Entry 9KCH (electron microscopy, 4.19 A resolution (low resolution: residue-level contacts below are approximate; hydrogen-bond / salt-bridge calls are withheld)); this record covers chains C and F of the 8 polymer chains in the assembly.

# Chain C
Name: Tol-Pal system protein TolQ
Organism: Escherichia coli K-12
Reference sequence: P0ABU9 (TOLQ_ECOLI); residue numbers follow UniProt; this construct covers 1-230
Sequence (230 residues; row label = number of the first residue in the row):
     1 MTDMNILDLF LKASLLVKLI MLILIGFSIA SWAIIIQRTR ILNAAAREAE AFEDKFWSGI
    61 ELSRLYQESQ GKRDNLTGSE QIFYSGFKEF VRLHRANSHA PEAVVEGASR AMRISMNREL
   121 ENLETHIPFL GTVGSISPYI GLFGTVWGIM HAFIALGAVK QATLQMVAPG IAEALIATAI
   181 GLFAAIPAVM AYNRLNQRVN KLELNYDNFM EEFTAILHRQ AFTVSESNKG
Disordered / not traced: 1-6, 225-230

# Chain F
Name: Tol-Pal system protein TolR
Organism: Escherichia coli K-12
Reference sequence: P0ABV6 (TOLR_ECOLI); residue numbers follow UniProt; this construct covers 1-142
Sequence (152 residues; each row starts with the number of its first residue):
     1 MARARGRGRR DLKSEINIVP LLDVLLVLLL IFMATAPIIT QSVEVDLPDA TESQAVSSND
    61 NPPVIVEVSG IGQYTVVVEK DRLERLPPEQ VVAEVSSRFK ANPKTVFLIG GAKDVPYDEI
   121 IKALNLLHSA GVKSVGLMTQ PILEHHHHHH HH
Disordered / not traced: 1-13, 35-152
Construct notes: expression tag (143-152)

# Chain C / chain F interface
Pairs across the interface (10):
  Pro-138(C) / Ile-18(F)
  Tyr-139(C) / Asn-17(F)
  Tyr-139(C) / Pro-20(F)
  Leu-142(C) / Pro-20(F)
  Leu-142(C) / Leu-21(F)
  Phe-153(C) / Ile-31(F)
  Ile-171(C) / Leu-28(F)
  Ala-185(C) / Ile-16(F)
  Val-189(C) / Ser-14(F)
  Asn-193(C) / Ser-14(F)
Interface residues without a listed pair, chain C (12 interface residues in all): Thr-145, Ile-149, Leu-164, Val-167
Interface residues without a listed pair, chain F (11 interface residues in all): Val-24, Val-27, Phe-32

# Summary
The interface between chain C and chain F involves 12 residues on one side and 11 on the other.
Here chain C is Tol-Pal system protein TolQ and chain F is Tol-Pal system protein TolR, both from Escherichia
coli K-12. Entry 9KCH (Cryo-EM structure of inner membrane TolQRA complex in CYMAL-6-Neopentyl Glycol
detergent micelles) was determined by electron microscopy, deposited together with 9K49.
